PDB entry 7YJP | X-ray diffraction, 1.88 A resolution | chain A

[Chain A]
Protein: Probable phosphatidylethanolamine transferase Mcr-1
Source organism: Escherichia coli
Notes: EC 2.7.-.-
Reference sequence: A0A0R6L508 (MCR1_ECOLX); residue numbers follow UniProt; this construct covers 219-541
Amino-acid sequence (336 residues; numbered 206 to 541; the number before each row is that of its first residue):
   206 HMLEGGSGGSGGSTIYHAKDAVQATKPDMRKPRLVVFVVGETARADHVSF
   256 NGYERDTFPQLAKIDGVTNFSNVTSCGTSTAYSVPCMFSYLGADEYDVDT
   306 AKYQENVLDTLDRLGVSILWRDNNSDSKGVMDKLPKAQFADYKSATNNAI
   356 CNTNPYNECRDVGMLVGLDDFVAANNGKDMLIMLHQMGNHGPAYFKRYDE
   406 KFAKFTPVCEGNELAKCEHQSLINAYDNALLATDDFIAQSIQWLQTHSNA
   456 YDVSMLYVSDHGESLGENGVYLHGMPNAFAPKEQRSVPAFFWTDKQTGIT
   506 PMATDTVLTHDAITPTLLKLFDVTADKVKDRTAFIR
Disordered / not traced: 206-218
Differences from the reference sequence: expression tag (206-218)
Modified / non-standard residues: Thr285 (phosphothreonine; TPO)
Swiss-Prot annotation at these positions:
  - binding site (Zn(2+)): Glu246, Thr285, Asp465, His466
  - modified residue: Thr285 (Phosphothreonine)
Disulfide bonds: Cys281-Cys291, Cys356-Cys364, Cys414-Cys422
Ion coordination: gold ion: Glu246, Thr285, Asp465, His466

[Overview]
The gold ion site is built by Glu246, Thr285, Asp465 and His466. Curated annotation (UniProt) lists 4
Zn2+-binding residues.
Chain A is Probable phosphatidylethanolamine transferase Mcr-1 (Escherichia coli); the structure, Crystal
structure of MCR-1 treated by AuCl, was determined by X-ray diffraction together with 7YJQ, 7YJR, 7YJS and
7YJT from the same study.
